1A7C - chains A and B of the 3 polymer chains in the assembly; structure by X-ray diffraction, 1.95 A resolution.

# Chain A
Name: Plasminogen activator inhibitor type 1
Source organism: Homo sapiens
UniProt: P05121 (PAI1_HUMAN); residues 1-379 here correspond to UniProt positions 24-402 (UniProt number = residue number + 23)
Chain sequence (379 residues; each row starts with the number of its first residue):
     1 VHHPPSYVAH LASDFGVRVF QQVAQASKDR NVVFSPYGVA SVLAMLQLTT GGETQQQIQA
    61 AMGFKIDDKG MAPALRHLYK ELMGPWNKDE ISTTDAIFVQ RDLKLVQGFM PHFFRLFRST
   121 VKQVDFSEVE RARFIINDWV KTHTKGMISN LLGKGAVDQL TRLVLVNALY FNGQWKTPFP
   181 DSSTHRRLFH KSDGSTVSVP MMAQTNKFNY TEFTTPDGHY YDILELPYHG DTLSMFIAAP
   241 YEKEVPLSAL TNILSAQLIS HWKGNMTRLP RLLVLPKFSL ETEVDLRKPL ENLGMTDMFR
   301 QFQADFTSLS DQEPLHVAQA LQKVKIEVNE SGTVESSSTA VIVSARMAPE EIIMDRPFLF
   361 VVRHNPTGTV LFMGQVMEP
Not modelled in the structure: 1, 334-347
Construct notes: engineered mutation Glu335 (Ala358 in P05121)
Covalently attached groups: N-acetylglucosamine (NAG) linked to Asn209; glycan linked to Asn265
UniProt features mapped onto this chain:
  - site: Arg346, Met347 (Reactive bond)
  - glycosylation (N-linked (GlcNAc...) asparagine): Asn209, Asn265, Asn329

# Chain B
Name: Pentapeptide
Chain sequence (7 residues; numbered 900 to 906; the number before each row is that of its first residue):
   900 XTVASSX
Modified residues: ACE (acetyl group) at position 900; NH2 (amino group) at position 906

# Interface between chain A and chain B
Residue-residue contacts - 43 pairs, chain A then chain B:
  Ser35(A) - Ser905(B)
  Thr144(A) - Ser904(B)
  Thr144(A) - Ser905(B)
  Met147(A) - Val902(B)  hydrophobic
  Met147(A) - Ser904(B)  hydrogen bond
  Ile148(A) - Ser904(B)
  Asn167(A) - Ser905(B)
  Ala168(A) - Ser905(B)
  Leu169(A) - Ser904(B)
  Leu169(A) - Ser905(B)  hydrogen bond (backbone-backbone)
  Tyr170(A) - Ala903(B)
  Tyr170(A) - Ser904(B)
  Phe171(A) - Thr901(B)
  Phe171(A) - Val902(B)
  Phe171(A) - Ala903(B)  hydrogen bond (backbone-backbone)
  Asn172(A) - Thr901(B)
  Asn172(A) - Val902(B)
  Gly173(A) - ACE_900(B)
  Gly173(A) - Thr901(B)  hydrogen bond (backbone-backbone)
  Gln174(A) - ACE_900(B)
  Trp175(A) - ACE_900(B)
  Trp175(A) - Thr901(B)
  Tyr228(A) - Thr901(B)  hydrogen bond
  Met235(A) - Thr901(B)
  Gln322(A) - Ser905(B)
  Lys323(A) - Ser905(B)
  Lys323(A) - NH2_906(B)  hydrogen bond (backbone-backbone)
  Val324(A) - Ser904(B)
  Val324(A) - Ser905(B)
  Lys325(A) - Ala903(B)
  Lys325(A) - Ser904(B)  hydrogen bond (backbone-backbone)
  Ile326(A) - Val902(B)
  Ile326(A) - Ala903(B)  hydrophobic
  Glu327(A) - Thr901(B)
  Glu327(A) - Val902(B)  hydrogen bond (backbone-backbone)
  Val328(A) - ACE_900(B)
  Val328(A) - Thr901(B)
  Asn329(A) - ACE_900(B)  hydrogen bond (backbone-backbone)
  Ser331(A) - ACE_900(B)
  Gly332(A) - ACE_900(B)
  Phe372(A) - Ala903(B)  hydrophobic
  Phe372(A) - Ser904(B)
  Phe372(A) - Ser905(B)

# Overview
26 residues of chain A face 7 of chain B across their interface, with 9 hydrogen bonds. Polar pairs include
Met147(A)-Ser904(B), Tyr228(A)-Thr901(B) and Leu169(A)-Ser905(B). N-acetylglucosamine is covalently linked to
Asn209(A).
Here chain A is Plasminogen activator inhibitor type 1 (Homo sapiens) and chain B is Pentapeptide. Entry 1A7C
(Human plasminogen activator inhibitor type-1 in complex with a pentapeptide) was determined by X-ray
diffraction.
